PDB entry 7XGK | X-ray diffraction, 2.40 A resolution | chain A

[Chain A]
Protein: Renin
From: Homo sapiens
Notes: EC 3.4.23.15
UniProtKB: P00797 (RENI_HUMAN); residues 1-340 here correspond to UniProt positions 67-406 (UniProt number = residue number + 66)
Chain sequence (340 residues; numbered 1 to 340; the number before each row is that of its first residue):
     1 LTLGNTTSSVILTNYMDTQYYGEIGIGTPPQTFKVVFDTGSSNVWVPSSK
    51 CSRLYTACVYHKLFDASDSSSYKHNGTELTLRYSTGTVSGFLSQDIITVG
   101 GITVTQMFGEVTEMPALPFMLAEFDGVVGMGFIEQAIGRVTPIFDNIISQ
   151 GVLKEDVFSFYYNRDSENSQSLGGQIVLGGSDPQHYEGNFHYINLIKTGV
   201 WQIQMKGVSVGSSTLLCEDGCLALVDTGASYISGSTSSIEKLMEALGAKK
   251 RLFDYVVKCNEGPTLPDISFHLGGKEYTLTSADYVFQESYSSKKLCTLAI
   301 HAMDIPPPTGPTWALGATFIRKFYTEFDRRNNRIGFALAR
UniProt features mapped onto this chain:
  - active site: Asp38, Asp226
  - glycosylation (N-linked (GlcNAc...) asparagine): Asn5, Asn75
Disulfides: Cys51-Cys58, Cys217-Cys221, Cys259-Cys296
Covalently attached groups: N-acetylglucosamine (NAG) linked to Asn75

[In short]
Covalently linked N-acetylglucosamine: at Asn75. UniProt lists active-site residues Asp38 and Asp226.
Chain A is Renin (Homo sapiens); the structure, Human renin in complex with compound1, was determined by X-ray
diffraction together with 7XGO from the same study.
